PDB entry 8AEZ | X-ray diffraction, 2.57 A resolution | chain A

== Chain A ==
Molecule: Envelope glycoprotein gp130
Organism: Simian foamy virus
UniProt: K7YEW5 (K7YEW5_9RETR); numbering as in UniProt (aligned over 218-552)
Amino-acid sequence (340 residues; row label = number of the first residue in the row):
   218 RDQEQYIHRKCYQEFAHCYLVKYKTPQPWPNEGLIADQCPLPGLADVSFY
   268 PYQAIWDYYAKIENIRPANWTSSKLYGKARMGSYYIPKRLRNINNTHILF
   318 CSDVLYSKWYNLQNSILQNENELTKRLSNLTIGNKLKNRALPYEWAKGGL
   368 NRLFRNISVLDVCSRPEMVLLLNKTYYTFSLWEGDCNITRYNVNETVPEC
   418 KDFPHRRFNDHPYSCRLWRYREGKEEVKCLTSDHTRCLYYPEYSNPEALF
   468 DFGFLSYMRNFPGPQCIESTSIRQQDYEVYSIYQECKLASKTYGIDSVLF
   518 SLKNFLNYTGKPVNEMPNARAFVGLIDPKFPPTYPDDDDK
Not modelled in the structure: 420-426, 553-557
Differences from the reference sequence: expression tag (553-557)
Disulfide bonds: Cys228-Cys503, Cys235-Cys318, Cys256-Cys380, Cys403-Cys483, Cys417-Cys432, Cys446-Cys454
Glycans and other covalent adducts: N-acetylglucosamine (NAG) linked to Asn286, Asn311, Asn346, Asn373, Asn404, Asn524; glycan linked to Asn390
Reported in the primary citation:
  - binding site for N-acetylglucosamine: Glu361, Asn390, Tyr394, Ile484
  - binding site for alpha-D-mannopyranose: Ile484
  - conformationally variable residues (order/disorder transition): Phe420 to Asn426
  - mutagenesis - K342A/R343A, R356A/R369A: decreased binding to HT1080 and BHK-21 cells
  - mutagenesis - K342A/R343A/R356A/R369A: abolished binding to heparin
  - mutagenesis - K342A/R343A/R356A/R369A: decreased expression
  - post-translational modification sites: Asn390

== In short ==
Covalently linked N-acetylglucosamine: at Asn286, Asn311, Asn346, Asn373, Asn404 and Asn524. The paper reports
a binding site for N-acetylglucosamine at Glu361, Asn390 and Tyr394 among others; K342A/R343A and R356A/R369A
reduce binding to HT1080 and BHK-21 cells.
Chain A is Envelope glycoprotein gp130 (Simian foamy virus); the structure, X-ray structure of the
deglycosylated receptor binding domain of Env glycoprotein of Simian Foamy virus, was determined by X-ray
diffraction, deposited together with 8AIC.
